PDB entry 7WSC | electron microscopy, 3.78 A resolution | chains R and H of the 3 polymer chains in the assembly

[Chain R]
Protein: Spike protein S1
From: Severe acute respiratory syndrome coronavirus
Notes: fragment: rbd
UniProt: P0DTC2 (SPIKE_SARS2); residue numbers follow UniProt; this construct covers 319-541
Sequence (236 residues; numbered 314 to 549; the number before each row is that of its first residue):
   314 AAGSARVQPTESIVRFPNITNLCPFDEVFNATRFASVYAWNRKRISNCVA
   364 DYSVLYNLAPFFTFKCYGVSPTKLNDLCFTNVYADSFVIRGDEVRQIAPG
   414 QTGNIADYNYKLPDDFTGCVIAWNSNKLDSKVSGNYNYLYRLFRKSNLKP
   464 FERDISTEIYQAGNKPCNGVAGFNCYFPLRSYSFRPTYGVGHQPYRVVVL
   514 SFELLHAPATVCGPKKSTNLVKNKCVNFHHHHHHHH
Not modelled in the structure: 314-333, 516-521, 527-549
Differences from the reference sequence: expression tag (314-318, 542-549); variant Asp339 (Gly in P0DTC2), Leu371 (Ser in P0DTC2), Pro373 (Ser in P0DTC2), Phe375 (Ser in P0DTC2), Asn417 (Lys in P0DTC2), Lys440 (Asn in P0DTC2), Ser446 (Gly in P0DTC2), Asn477 (Ser in P0DTC2), Lys478 (Thr in P0DTC2), Ala484 (Glu in P0DTC2), Arg493 (Gln in P0DTC2), Ser496 (Gly in P0DTC2), Arg498 (Gln in P0DTC2), Tyr501 (Asn in P0DTC2), His505 (Tyr in P0DTC2)
Curated features (UniProtKB/Swiss-Prot):
  - region: Arg403 to Asp405 (Integrin-binding motif), Asn448 to Phe456 (Immunodominant HLA epitope recognized by the CD8+)
  - glycosylation: Thr323 (O-linked (GalNAc) threonine), Ser325 (O-linked (HexNAc...) serine), Asn331 (N-linked (GlcNAc...) (complex) asparagine), Asn343 (N-linked (GlcNAc...) (complex) asparagine)
  - natural variant: Asp339 (G339D: In strain: Omicron/BA.1, Omicron/BA.2 and 4 more; this construct carries the variant), Arg346 (R346K: In strain: Mu/B.1.621; R346T: In strain: Omicron/BQ.1.1, Omicron/XBB.1.5 and 1 more), Leu368 (L368I: In strain: Omicron/XBB.1.5, Omicron/EG.5.1), Leu371 (S371L: In strain: Omicron/BA.1; this construct carries the variant), Pro373 (S373P: In strain: Omicron/BA.1, Omicron/BA.2 and 7 more; this construct carries the variant), Phe375 (S375F: In strain: Omicron/BA.1, Omicron/BA.2 and 7 more; this construct carries the variant), Thr376 (T376A: In strain: Omicron/BA.2, Omicron/BA.2.12.1 and 5 more), Asp405 (D405N: In strain: Omicron/BA.2, Omicron/BA.2.12.1 and 6 more), Arg408 (R408S: In strain: Omicron/BA.2, Omicron/BA.2.12.1 and 6 more), Asn417 (K417N: In strain: Beta/B.1.351, Omicron/BA.1 and 8 more; this construct carries the variant), Lys440 (N440K: In strain: Omicron/BA.1, Omicron/BA.2 and 7 more; this construct carries the variant), Lys444 (K444T: In strain: Omicron/BQ.1.1), 16 further natural variant entries in UniProt
  - mutagenesis: Asn331 (N331Q: Reduced viral infectivity), Asn343 (N343Q: Reduced viral infectivity), Leu452 (L452R: Increased resistance to neutralizing antibodies. Decreases HLA binding to NF9 epitope. Increased binding affinity to human ACE2), Tyr453 (Y453F: Decreased HLA binding to NF9 epitope. Increased binding affinity to human ACE2), Ala475 (A475V: Increased resistance to neutralizing antibodies), Val483 (V483A: Increased resistance to neutralizing antibodies), Phe490 (F490L: Increased resistance to neutralizing antibodies and human covalescent sera neutralization), His519 (H519P: Increased resistance to human covalescent sera neutralization)
Cystine bridges: Cys336-Cys361, Cys379-Cys432, Cys391-Cys525
Covalently attached groups: N-acetylglucosamine (NAG) linked to Asn343

[Chain H]
Protein: 3500H
From: Homo sapiens
Sequence (127 residues; each row starts with the number of its first residue):
    20 QVQLVESGGGVVQPGRSLRLSCAASGFIFSRYDIHWVRQTPGKGLEWVAL
    70 IRYDGSDKYYADSVKGRFTISRDNSKNTLYLQMNSLRVEDTAVYYCAKEG
   120 IQGYSGYDYFWTGFYFDYWGQGTLVTV
Cystine bridges: Cys41-Cys115

[Chain R / chain H interface]
Pairs across the interface (28; chain R residue first):
  Phe375(R) - Tyr128(H)
  Thr376(R) - Tyr126(H)
  Thr376(R) - Asp127(H)
  Phe377(R) - Gly125(H)
  Lys378(R) - Ile120(H)
  Lys378(R) - Tyr123(H)
  Lys378(R) - Asp127(H)
  Cys379(R) - Ser124(H)
  Cys379(R) - Gly125(H)
  Tyr380(R) - Arg50(H)
  Tyr380(R) - Gln121(H)
  Tyr380(R) - Gly122(H)
  Tyr380(R) - Tyr123(H)  hydrophobic
  Gly381(R) - Arg50(H)
  Ser383(R) - Ser124(H)
  Pro384(R) - Ser124(H)
  Gly404(R) - Phe129(H)
  Val407(R) - Phe129(H)  hydrophobic
  Arg408(R) - Thr131(H)
  Pro412(R) - Gln121(H)
  Gly413(R) - Gln121(H)
  Asp427(R) - Ile47(H)
  Asp427(R) - Gln121(H)  hydrogen bond (backbone-side chain)
  Asp428(R) - Ile47(H)
  Phe429(R) - Arg50(H)  hydrogen bond (backbone-side chain)
  Val503(R) - Tyr128(H)  hydrophobic
  Tyr508(R) - Tyr128(H)
  Tyr508(R) - Phe129(H)  hydrophobic
Other interface residues (no listed pair), chain R (20 interface residues in all): Phe374

[Overview]
20 residues of chain R face 13 of chain H across their interface, with 2 hydrogen bonds. Among the polar pairs
are Asp427(R)-Gln121(H) and Phe429(R)-Arg50(H). Covalently linked N-acetylglucosamine: at Asn343(R). UniProt
lists 8 mutagenesis sites on chain R.
Chain R is Spike protein S1 (Severe acute respiratory syndrome coronavirus) and chain H is 3500H (Homo
sapiens); the structure, Local structure of BD55-3500 and omicron RBD complex, was determined by electron
microscopy.
